PDB entry 9ITX | electron microscopy, 4.10 A resolution (low resolution: residue-level contacts below are approximate; hydrogen-bond / salt-bridge calls are withheld) | chains P and Z of the 16 polymer chains in the assembly

Chain P:
Molecule: ATP synthase subunit c
Source organism: Chloroflexus aurantiacus J-10-fl
UniProtKB: A9WGS9 (ATPL_CHLAA); residue numbers follow UniProt; this construct covers 1-76
Sequence (76 residues; each row starts with the number of its first residue):
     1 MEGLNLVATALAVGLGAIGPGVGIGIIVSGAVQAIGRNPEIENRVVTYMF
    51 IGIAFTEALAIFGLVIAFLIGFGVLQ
Unresolved in the structure: 74-76
Swiss-Prot annotation at these positions:
  - site: E57 (Reversibly protonated during proton transport)

Chain Z:
Molecule: ATP synthase subunit a
Source organism: Chloroflexus aurantiacus J-10-fl
UniProtKB: A9WGT0 (A9WGT0_CHLAA); residue numbers follow UniProt; this construct covers 1-312
Sequence (312 residues; each row starts with the number of its first residue):
     1 MSTRTRNILIIVGALIISIASRFFLYTGPPHVEVAAEVIFDGIPGFPITN
    51 SFVVAIIIDIFVIALAVAATRNLQMVPRGLQNVMEFILESLYNLFRNINA
   101 KYVATAFPLVATIFLFVLFGNWFGLLPGVGSIGVCHEKKEEHAVVDERLA
   151 LAAPAAPLSSVAAAEGEEIHDTCAAQGKKLVPLFRAPAADLNFTFAIAVI
   201 SFVFIEYWGFRALGPGYLKKFFNTNGIMSFVGIIEFISELVKPFALAFRL
   251 FGNIFAGEVLLVVMAFLVPLLLPLPFYGFEVFVGFIQALIFALLTYAFLN
   301 IAVTGHDEEHAH
Unresolved in the structure: 1-11, 135-168, 305-312

Interface between chain P and chain Z:
Residue-residue contacts - 15 pairs, chain P then chain Z:
  T47(P) - L94(Z)
  Y48(P) - I98(Z)
  I51(P) - I290(Z)
  A54(P) - I290(Z)
  F55(P) - R249(Z)
  F55(P) - L294(Z)
  A58(P) - R249(Z)
  I61(P) - G252(Z)
  I61(P) - N253(Z)
  F62(P) - A245(Z)
  F62(P) - F248(Z)
  F62(P) - R249(Z)
  V65(P) - G252(Z)
  F68(P) - V259(Z)
  F72(P) - V32(Z)
Interface residues without a listed pair, chain P (13 interface residues in all): F50, E57
Interface residues without a listed pair, chain Z (17 interface residues in all): V34, A256, F279, F282, I286, Q287

Overview:
13 residues of chain P face 17 of chain Z across their interface.
Chain P is ATP synthase subunit c and chain Z is ATP synthase subunit a, both from Chloroflexus aurantiacus
J-10-fl; the structure, Chloroflexus aurantiacus ADP-bound ATP synthase, state 2, focused refinement of FO,
was determined by electron microscopy, deposited together with 9ITJ, 9ITK, 9ITL, 9ITM, 9ITN, 9ITO and 11
further entries.
